PDB entry 5FG7 | X-ray diffraction, 2.70 A resolution | chains M and b of the 28 polymer chains in the assembly

Chain M:
Name: Proteasome subunit beta type-7
Source organism: Saccharomyces cerevisiae S288c
Notes: EC 3.4.25.1
Reference sequence: P30657 (PSB7_YEAST); residues -12 to 233 here correspond to UniProt positions 21-266 (UniProt number = residue number + 33)
Sequence (246 residues; numbered -12 to 233; the number before each row is that of its first residue; numbers below 1 keep their minus sign (Thr-12 is residue -12)):
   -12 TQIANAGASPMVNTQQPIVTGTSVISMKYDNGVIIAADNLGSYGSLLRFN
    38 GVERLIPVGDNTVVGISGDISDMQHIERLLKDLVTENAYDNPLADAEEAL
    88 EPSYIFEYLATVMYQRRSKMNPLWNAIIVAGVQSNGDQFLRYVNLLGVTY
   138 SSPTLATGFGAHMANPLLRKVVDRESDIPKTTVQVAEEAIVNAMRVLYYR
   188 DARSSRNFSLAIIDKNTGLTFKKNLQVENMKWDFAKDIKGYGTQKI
Disordered / not traced: -12 to 0

Chain b:
Name: Proteasome subunit beta type-1
Source organism: Saccharomyces cerevisiae S288c
Notes: EC 3.4.25.1
Reference sequence: P38624 (PSB1_YEAST); residues 1-196 here correspond to UniProt positions 20-215 (UniProt number = residue number + 19)
Sequence (196 residues; row label = number of the first residue in the row):
     1 TSIMAVTFKDGVILGADSRTTTGAYIANRVTDKLTRVHDKIWCCRSGSAA
    51 DTQAIADIVQYHLELYTSQYGTPSTETAASVFKELCYENKDNLTAGIIVA
   101 GYDDKNKGEVYTIPLGGSVHKLPYAIAGSGSTFIYGYCDKNFRENMSKEE
   151 TVDFIKHSLSQAIKWDGSSGGVIRMVVLTAAGVERLIFYPDEYEQL
UniProt features mapped onto this chain:
  - active site: Thr1 (Nucleophile)
Reported in the primary citation:
  - catalytic residues: Lys33 (proposed by the authors, not directly observed)

Interface between chain M and chain b:
Contacting residue pairs (63; chain M residue first):
  Ser32(M) - Trp165(b)
  Ser32(M) - Asp166(b)
  Ser32(M) - Gly167(b)  hydrogen bond (backbone-backbone)
  Leu33(M) - Phe133(b)  hydrophobic
  Leu33(M) - Trp165(b)
  Leu34(M) - Lys164(b)
  Leu34(M) - Trp165(b)  hydrogen bond (backbone-backbone)
  Leu34(M) - Gly167(b)
  Arg35(M) - Trp165(b)
  Phe146(M) - Ala24(b)
  Phe146(M) - Tyr25(b)  hydrophobic
  Tyr185(M) - Glu194(b)  hydrogen bond
  Tyr186(M) - Ile26(b)
  Tyr186(M) - Arg29(b)
  Arg187(M) - Ala24(b)
  Arg187(M) - Tyr25(b)
  Arg187(M) - Ile26(b)  hydrogen bond (backbone-backbone)
  Arg187(M) - Ala27(b)  hydrogen bond (side chain-backbone)
  Arg187(M) - Asn28(b)
  Arg187(M) - Arg29(b)
  Asp188(M) - Ala24(b)
  Asp188(M) - Ile26(b)
  Ala189(M) - Arg19(b)
  Ala189(M) - Thr21(b)
  Ala189(M) - Ala24(b)  hydrogen bond (backbone-backbone)
  Ala189(M) - Ile26(b)
  Ala189(M) - Gly167(b)
  Arg190(M) - Ala24(b)
  Arg193(M) - Asp191(b)  salt bridge
  Arg193(M) - Glu194(b)  salt bridge
  Lys218(M) - Arg29(b)  hydrogen bond (backbone-side chain)
  Trp219(M) - Arg29(b)
  Trp219(M) - Gly171(b)
  Trp219(M) - Val172(b)  hydrophobic
  Trp219(M) - Tyr189(b)
  Trp219(M) - Pro190(b)
  Asp220(M) - Tyr189(b)
  Phe221(M) - Arg29(b)
  Phe221(M) - Val30(b)  hydrophobic
  Ala222(M) - Val30(b)  hydrophobic
  Ala222(M) - Arg174(b)  hydrogen bond (backbone-side chain)
  Ala222(M) - Ile187(b)  hydrophobic
  Lys223(M) - Ile187(b)
  Lys223(M) - Tyr189(b)
  Ile225(M) - Val30(b)  hydrophobic
  Ile225(M) - Arg174(b)
  Lys226(M) - Asp32(b)
  Lys226(M) - Arg185(b)
  Gly227(M) - Asp32(b)  hydrogen bond (backbone-side chain)
  Tyr228(M) - Thr35(b)
  Tyr228(M) - Arg45(b)
  Tyr228(M) - Gln53(b)  hydrogen bond (side chain-backbone)
  Tyr228(M) - Ala56(b)
  Tyr228(M) - Asp57(b)  hydrogen bond
  Gln231(M) - Asp32(b)
  Gln231(M) - Leu34(b)
  Gln231(M) - Thr35(b)
  Gln231(M) - Arg36(b)  hydrogen bond (side chain-backbone)
  Gln231(M) - Trp42(b)
  Gln231(M) - Arg185(b)
  Ile233(M) - Arg36(b)
  Ile233(M) - Trp42(b)
  Ile233(M) - Arg185(b)  hydrogen bond (backbone-side chain)
Interface residues without a listed pair, chain M (26 interface residues in all): Met150, Met217
Interface residues without a listed pair, chain b (35 interface residues in all): Ile163, Ser168, Val183

Summary:
Chain M and chain b form an interface of 26 and 35 residues respectively; the contacts include 13 hydrogen
bonds and 2 salt bridges. Among the polar pairs are Arg193(M)-Asp191(b), Arg193(M)-Glu194(b) and
Tyr185(M)-Glu194(b). From UniProt: active-site residue Thr1(b) on chain b. From the paper: the catalytic
residue Lys33(b).
Here chain M is Proteasome subunit beta type-7 and chain b is Proteasome subunit beta type-1, both from
Saccharomyces cerevisiae S288c. Entry 5FG7 (Yeast 20S proteasome beta2-T1A mutant) was determined by X-ray
diffraction, deposited together with 5CZ4, 5CZ5, 5CZ6, 5CZ7, 5CZ8, 5CZ9 and 16 further entries.
